PDB entry 3V4R | X-ray diffraction, 3.25 A resolution | chains A and B of the 4 polymer chains in the assembly

Chain A (and B):
Name: UvrABC system protein B
Source organism: Bacillus subtilis
Notes: EC 3.1.21.5; chain B of this document is another copy of the same molecule, construct and numbering; everything in this record applies to it too
Reference sequence: P37954 (UVRB_BACSU); residue numbers follow UniProt; this construct covers 1-661
Chain sequence (667 residues; numbered -5 to 661; the number before each row is that of its first residue; numbers below 1 keep their minus sign (His-5 is residue -5)):
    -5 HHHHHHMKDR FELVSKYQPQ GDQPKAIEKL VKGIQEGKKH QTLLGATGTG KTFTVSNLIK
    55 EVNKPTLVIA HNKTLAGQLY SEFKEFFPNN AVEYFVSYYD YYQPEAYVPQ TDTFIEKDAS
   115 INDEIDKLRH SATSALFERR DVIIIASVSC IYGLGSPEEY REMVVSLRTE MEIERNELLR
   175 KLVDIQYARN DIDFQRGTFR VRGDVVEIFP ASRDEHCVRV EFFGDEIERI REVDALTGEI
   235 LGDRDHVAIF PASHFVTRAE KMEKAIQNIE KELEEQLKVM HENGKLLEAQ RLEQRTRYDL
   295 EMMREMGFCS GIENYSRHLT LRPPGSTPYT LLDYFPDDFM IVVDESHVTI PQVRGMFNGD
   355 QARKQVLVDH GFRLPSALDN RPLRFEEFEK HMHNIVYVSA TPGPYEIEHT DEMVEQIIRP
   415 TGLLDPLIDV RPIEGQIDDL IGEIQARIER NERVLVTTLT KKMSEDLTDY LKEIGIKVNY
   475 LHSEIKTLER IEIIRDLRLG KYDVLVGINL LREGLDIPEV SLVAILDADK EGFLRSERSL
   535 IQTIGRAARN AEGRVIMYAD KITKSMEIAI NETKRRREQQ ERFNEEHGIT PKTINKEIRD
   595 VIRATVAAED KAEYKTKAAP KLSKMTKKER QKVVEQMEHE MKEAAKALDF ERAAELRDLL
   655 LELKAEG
Not modelled in the structure: -5 to 2, 205-206, 591-661 (chain B: -5 to 2, 248-255, 590-661)
Differences from the reference sequence: expression tag (-5 to 0)
Residues lining bound ligands: ADP (adenosine-5'-diphosphate): Tyr11, Gln12, Pro13, Gln14, Gln17, Thr41, Gly42, Thr43, Gly44, Lys45, Thr46, Phe47, Glu76, Phe80, Arg543
Swiss-Prot annotation at these positions:
  - motif: Tyr92 to Ile115 (Beta-hairpin)
  - binding site (ATP): Gly39 to Thr46
Reported in the primary citation:
  - binding site for DNA: 5 -tactgttt-3: Arg506, Phe527
  - contacts within the chain: Ser477-Arg506 (hydrogen bond), Asp510-Arg540, Asp510-Arg543, Arg506-Arg540 (backbone contact)
  - binding site for ADP: Arg543 (citing earlier work)
  - binding site for DNA: 5 -tactgttt-3: Arg123, Gly147, Leu148, Gly149
  - conformationally variable residues (loop rearrangement): Val227 to Asp239, Phe244 to Thr251
  - self-association interface (contacts with another copy of this molecule); pairs are residue here / residue on that copy: Gln97-Glu209 (hydrogen bond), Thr105-Arg194 (backbone contact), Asp106-Arg194 (backbone contact), Phe108-Phe188 (backbone contact), Asp187-Arg285 (hydrogen bond), Val102, Val102, Asp106, Asp106, Thr107, Thr107, Ile109, Ile109, Ile186, Phe188, Phe203, Ala229, Leu230, Thr481, Leu482, Ile485, Leu493
  - mutagenesis - T481C: unchanged binding to G10 duplex
  - mutagenesis - T481C: increased catalytic activity on ATP
  - mutagenesis - D187R/R194E: increased binding to G10 and T50 substrates
  - mutagenesis - R489P: abolished binding to G10 self-loading substrate
  - mutagenesis - R489P: abolished binding to UvrA and the T50 substrate
  - mutagenesis - Q189A: unchanged binding to DNA

Chain A / chain B interface:
Contacting residue pairs (45):
  Tyr95(A) - Arg207(B)
  Tyr95(A) - Glu209(B)  hydrogen bond
  Gln97(A) - Glu209(B)
  Gln97(A) - Leu230(B)
  Val102(A) - Ala229(B)
  Val102(A) - Leu230(B)
  Thr105(A) - Arg194(B)  hydrogen bond (backbone-side chain)
  Asp106(A) - Arg194(B)  salt bridge
  Thr107(A) - Phe188(B)
  Thr107(A) - Arg194(B)
  Thr107(A) - Phe203(B)
  Phe108(A) - Phe188(B)  hydrogen bond (backbone-backbone)
  Phe108(A) - Gln189(B)
  Ile109(A) - Ala229(B)
  Ile109(A) - Leu230(B)  hydrophobic
  Glu110(A) - Gln189(B)
  Glu110(A) - Arg190(B)
  Asp185(A) - Asp106(B)
  Ile186(A) - Leu281(B)  hydrophobic
  Ile186(A) - Arg285(B)  hydrogen bond (backbone-side chain)
  Asp187(A) - Arg285(B)  salt bridge
  Phe188(A) - Thr107(B)
  Phe188(A) - Phe108(B)  hydrogen bond (backbone-backbone)
  Gln189(A) - Phe108(B)
  Gln189(A) - Glu110(B)
  Arg190(A) - Glu110(B)
  Arg194(A) - Thr105(B)  hydrogen bond (side chain-backbone)
  Arg194(A) - Asp106(B)  salt bridge
  Phe203(A) - Thr107(B)
  Arg207(A) - Tyr95(B)
  Arg207(A) - Asp112(B)  salt bridge
  Arg207(A) - Ala113(B)
  Arg207(A) - Ser114(B)  hydrogen bond
  Ala229(A) - Val102(B)
  Ala229(A) - Thr105(B)
  Leu230(A) - Val102(B)
  Leu230(A) - Ile109(B)  hydrophobic
  Gly232(A) - Thr105(B)
  Arg285(A) - Ile186(B)  hydrogen bond (side chain-backbone)
  Leu482(A) - Leu482(B)  hydrophobic
  Ile485(A) - Leu482(B)  hydrophobic
  Ile485(A) - Arg489(B)
  Arg489(A) - Ile485(B)
  Arg489(A) - Arg489(B)
  Leu493(A) - Arg492(B)
Also at the interface, not in a pair above, chain A (28 interface residues in all): Gln104, Thr481
Also at the interface, not in a pair above, chain B (36 interface residues in all): Gln97, Asp185, Thr231, Gln284, Arg289, Phe366, Thr481, Glu486, Asn589

In short:
28 residues of chain A face 36 of chain B across their interface, with 8 hydrogen bonds and 4 salt bridges.
Polar contacts include Asp106(A)-Arg194(B), Asp187(A)-Arg285(B) and Arg207(A)-Asp112(B). The paper reports a
binding site for DNA: 5 -tactgttt-3 at Arg506(A), Phe527(A) and Arg123(A) among others; T481C of chain A
increases catalytic activity on ATP; 4 substitutions were tested in all.
Both chains are UvrABC system protein B (Bacillus subtilis). Entry 3V4R (Crystal structure of a UvrB dimer-DNA
complex) was determined by X-ray diffraction.
